4MQF - chains A and B; structure by X-ray diffraction, 2.22 A resolution.

== Chain A ==
Molecule: Gamma-aminobutyric acid type B receptor subunit 1
Source organism: Homo sapiens
Notes: fragment: extracellular domain ()
UniProtKB: Q9UBS5 (GABR1_HUMAN); residues 48-459 here = UniProt positions 48-459
Chain sequence (420 residues; numbered 48 to 467; the number before each row is that of its first residue):
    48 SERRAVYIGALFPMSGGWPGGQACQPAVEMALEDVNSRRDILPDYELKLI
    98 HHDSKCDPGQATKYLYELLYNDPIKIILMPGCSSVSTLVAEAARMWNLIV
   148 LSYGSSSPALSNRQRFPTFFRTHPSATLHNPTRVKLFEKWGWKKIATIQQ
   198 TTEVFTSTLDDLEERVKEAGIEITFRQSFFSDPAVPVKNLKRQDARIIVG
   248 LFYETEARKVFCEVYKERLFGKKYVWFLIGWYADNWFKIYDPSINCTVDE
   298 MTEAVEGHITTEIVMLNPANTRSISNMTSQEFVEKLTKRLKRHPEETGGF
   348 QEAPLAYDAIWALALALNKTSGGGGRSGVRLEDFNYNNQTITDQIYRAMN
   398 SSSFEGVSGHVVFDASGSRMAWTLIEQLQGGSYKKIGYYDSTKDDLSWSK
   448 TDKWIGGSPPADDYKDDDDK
Unresolved in the structure: 369-376, 462-467
Construct notes: expression tag (460-467)
Disulfides: C103-C129, C259-C293
Glycans and other covalent adducts: glycan linked to N323; N-acetylglucosamine (NAG) linked to N365
Ligand contacts: 2-hydroxysaclofen (2BQ): W65, C129, S130, G151, S152, S153, S154, H170, Y250, W278, M312, E349
From the paper describing this entry:
  - binding site for 2-hydroxysaclofen: W65, S130, S131, S153, H170, E349
  - mutagenesis - T198A, S225A: decreased signaling
  - mutagenesis - W278A: decreased binding to [3H]CGP54626ANT
  - mutagenesis - Y250A (100-fold): decreased signaling in response to GABA

== Chain B ==
Molecule: Gamma-aminobutyric acid type B receptor subunit 2
Source organism: Homo sapiens
Notes: fragment: extracellular domain
UniProtKB: O75899 (GABR2_HUMAN); numbering as in UniProt (aligned over 42-466)
Chain sequence (433 residues; each row starts with the number of its first residue):
    42 WARGAPRPPPSSPPLSIMGLMPLTKEVAKGSIGRGVLPAVELAIEQIRNE
    92 SLLRPYFLDLRLYDTECDNAKGLKAFYDAIKYGPNHLMVFGGVCPSVTSI
   142 IAESLQGWNLVQLSFAATTPVLADKKKYPYFFRTVPSDNAVNPAILKLLK
   192 HYQWKRVGTLTQDVQRFSEVRNDLTGVLYGEDIEISDTESFSNDPCTSVK
   242 KLKGNDVRIILGQFDQNMAAKVFCCAYEENMYGSKYQWIIPGWYEPSWWE
   292 QVHTEANSSRCLRKNLLAAMEGYIGVDFEPLSSKQIKTISGKTPQQYERE
   342 YNNKRSGVGPSKFHGYAYDGIWVIAKTLQRAMETLHASSRHQRIQDFNYT
   392 DHTLGRIILNAMNETNFFGVTGQVVFRNGERMGTIKFTQFQDSREVKVGE
   442 YNAVADTLEIINDTIRFQGSEPPKDDYKDDDDK
Unresolved in the structure: 42-52, 293-299, 380-384, 468-474
Construct notes: expression tag (467-474)
Disulfides: C108-C135, C237-C266, C265-C302
Glycans and other covalent adducts: glycan linked to N404
Curated features (UniProtKB/Swiss-Prot):
  - glycosylation (N-linked (GlcNAc...) asparagine): N90, N298, N389, N404, N453
  - mutagenesis: Y118 (Y118A: Impairs interaction with GABBR1. Decreases signaling via G-proteins)
From the paper describing this entry:
  - mutagenesis - D204A, Q206A, N213A, S233A: decreased signaling in response to agonist

== Interface between chain A and chain B ==
Contacting residue pairs (30; chain A residue first):
  D104(A) with E144(B)
  G106(A) with E144(B); S145(B)
  T109(A) with L114(B); Y118(B), hydrogen bond (backbone-side chain); S145(B); W149(B)
  K110(A) with G148(B), hydrogen bond (side chain-backbone); W149(B)
  L112(A) with Y118(B)
  Y113(A) with Y118(B), hydrophobic; I121(B); K122(B); W149(B), hydrophobic
  Y117(A) with K115(B); Y118(B); D119(B), hydrogen bond; K122(B), hydrogen bond (backbone-side chain)
  L135(A) with I141(B), hydrophobic
  E138(A) with N110(B), hydrogen bond; A111(B)
  A139(A) with A111(B), hydrophobic; L114(B), hydrophobic
  R141(A) with D109(B), salt bridge; A111(B)
  M142(A) with A111(B), hydrophobic; K112(B); K115(B)
  W143(A) with K115(B); Y118(B), hydrophobic
Interface residues without a listed pair, chain A (16 interface residues in all): P105, L116, R162
Interface residues without a listed pair, chain B (16 interface residues in all): Y123

== Overview ==
The chain A/chain B interface involves 16 residues from each chain; the contacts include 5 hydrogen bonds and
1 salt bridge. Among the polar pairs are R141(A)-D109(B), T109(A)-Y118(B) and K110(A)-G148(B). From the paper:
a binding site for 2-hydroxysaclofen at W65(A), S130(A) and S131(A) among others; D204A, Q206A and N213A of
chain B, among others, reduce signaling in response to agonist; 8 substitutions were tested in all.
Here chain A is Gamma-aminobutyric acid type B receptor subunit 1 and chain B is Gamma-aminobutyric acid type
B receptor subunit 2, both from Homo sapiens. Entry 4MQF (Crystal structure of the extracellular domain of
human GABA(B) receptor bound to the antagonist 2-hydroxysaclofen) was determined by X-ray diffraction together
with 4MQE, 4MR7, 4MR8, 4MR9, 4MRM, 4MS1, 4MS3 and 4MS4 from the same study.
